6K7Y - chains A and N of the 20 polymer chains in the assembly; structure by electron microscopy, 3.60 A resolution.

== Chain A (and N) ==
Molecule: Calcium uniporter protein, mitochondrial
Source organism: Homo sapiens
Notes: chain N of this document is another copy of the same molecule, construct and numbering; everything in this record applies to it too
Reference sequence: Q8NE86 (MCU_HUMAN); residue numbers follow UniProt; this construct covers 73-348
Chain sequence (276 residues; row label = number of the first residue in the row):
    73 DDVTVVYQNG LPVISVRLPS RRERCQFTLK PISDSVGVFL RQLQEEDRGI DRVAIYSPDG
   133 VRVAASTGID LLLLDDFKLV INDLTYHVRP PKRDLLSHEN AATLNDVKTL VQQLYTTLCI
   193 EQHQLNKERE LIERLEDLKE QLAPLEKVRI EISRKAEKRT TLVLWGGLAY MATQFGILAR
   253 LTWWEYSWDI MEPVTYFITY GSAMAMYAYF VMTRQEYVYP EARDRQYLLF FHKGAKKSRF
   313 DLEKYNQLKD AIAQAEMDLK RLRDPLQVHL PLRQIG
Not modelled in the structure: 346-348
Metal / ion sites: Ca2+: Glu264 (shared with 1 residue of chain B; 1 residue of chain C; 1 residue of chain D)
Ligand contacts:
  - PLX ((9R,11S)-9-({[(1S)-1-hydroxyhexadecyl]oxy}methyl)-2,2-dimethyl-5,7,10-trioxa-2lambda~5~-aza-6lambda~5~-phosphaoctacosane-6,6,11-triol), molecule 1: Leu234, Val235, Leu236, Gly238, Gly239, Met243, Ser274, Ala277, Met278, Tyr281, Tyr289, Val290, Tyr291, Ala294, Gln298, Phe302
  - PLX, molecule 2: Val266, Phe269, Ile270
  - PLX, molecule 3: Ala275, Tyr279, Phe282, Glu288
Swiss-Prot annotation at these positions:
  - region: Thr285 to Val290 (Juxtamembrane helix)
  - motif: Trp260 to Tyr268 (Selectivity filter)
  - binding site (Ca(2+)): Glu264
  - modified residue: Ser92 (Phosphoserine), Cys97 (S-glutathionyl cysteine), Lys332 (N6-acetyllysine)
  - mutagenesis: Ser92 (S92A: Decreased MCU current; when associated with A-57; S92A: Impairs calcium uptake, but has no effect on oligomerization and interaction with MICU1 and MICU2), Cys97 (C97A: Abolished glutathionylation in response to reactive oxygen species), Asp123 (D123R: No effect on calcium uptake in presence of high concentrations of calcium. Abolished dimerization of MCU), Lys180 (K180A: No effect on calcium uptake, oligomerization and interaction with MICU1 and MICU2), Cys191 (C191A: Does not affect glutathionylation in response to reactive oxygen species), Leu240 (L240W: Abolished calcium uptake), Ala241 (A241W: Abolished interaction with EMRE/SMDT1 and calcium uptake), Gly248 (G248W: Abolished calcium uptake), Glu257 (E257A: According to a report, inhibits calcium uptake. According to a subsequent report, does not affect greatly calcium uptake; E257S: Does not affect greatly calcium uptake), Ser259 (S259A: Does not inhibit calcium uptake. Strongly reduced sensitivity to ruthenium red inhibition; S259R: Prevents entrance of calcium into the pore), Trp260 (W260A/F/Y: Abolished mitochondrial calcium uptake), Asp261 to Glu264 (Dominant negative (DN) mutant; inhibits calcium uptake. Inhibits calcium channel activity ...), 14 further mutagenesis entries in UniProt
What the authors report for this chain:
  - Ca2+ coordination: Glu264
  - binding site for cardiolipin: Arg297

== Chain A / chain N interface ==
Residue-residue contacts - 14 pairs, chain A then chain N:
  Pro91(A) - Pro91(N)
  Pro91(A) - Ser92(N)
  Ser92(A) - Pro91(N)
  Ser92(A) - Ser92(N)
  Ser92(A) - Gly121(N)
  Ser92(A) - Asn154(N)
  Arg93(A) - Asp123(N)  salt bridge
  Arg93(A) - Asn154(N)
  Arg120(A) - Arg120(N)
  Gly121(A) - Ser92(N)
  Gly121(A) - Gly121(N)
  Asp123(A) - Arg93(N)  salt bridge
  Asn154(A) - Ser92(N)
  Asn154(A) - Arg93(N)
Other interface residues (no listed pair), chain A (10 interface residues in all): Arg94, Asp119, Asp155
Other interface residues (no listed pair), chain N (10 interface residues in all): Arg94, Asp119, Asp155

== Overview ==
The chain A/chain N interface involves 10 residues from each chain, with 2 salt bridges. Its one salt-bridged
contact is Arg93(A)-Asp123(N). Chain A binds 3 copies of compound PLX. From UniProt: Ca2+-binding residue
Glu264(A) and 25 mutagenesis sites on chain A. From the paper: a binding site for cardiolipin at Arg297(A);
Ca2+ coordination by Glu264(A).
Both chains are Calcium uniporter protein, mitochondrial (Homo sapiens). Entry 6K7Y (Intact human
mitochondrial calcium uniporter complex with MICU1/MICU2 subunits) was determined by electron microscopy (same
publication as 6K7X).
